Entry 2IME (X-ray diffraction, 1.70 A resolution); this record covers chain A.

[Chain A]
Name: 2-hydroxychromene-2-carboxylate isomerase
Source organism: Pseudomonas putida
Notes: EC 2.5.1.18
UniProtKB: Q51948 (NAHD_PSEPU); numbering as in UniProt (aligned over 1-203)
Sequence (203 residues; each row starts with the number of its first residue):
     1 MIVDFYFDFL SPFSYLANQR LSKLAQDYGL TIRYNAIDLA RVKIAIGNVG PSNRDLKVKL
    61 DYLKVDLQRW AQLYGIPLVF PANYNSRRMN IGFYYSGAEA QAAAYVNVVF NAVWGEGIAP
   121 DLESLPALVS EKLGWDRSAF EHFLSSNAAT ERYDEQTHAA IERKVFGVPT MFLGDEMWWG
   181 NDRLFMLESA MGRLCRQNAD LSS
Small-molecule neighbours:
  - (2S)-2-hydroxy-2H-chromene-2-carboxylic acid (2C2): Leu10, Pro12, Phe13, Leu39, Ser52, Asn53, Arg54, Leu60, Leu63, Leu67, Phe80, Tyr84
  - (2S)-2-hydroxy-2H-chromene-2-carboxylic acid / TOH: Leu10, Pro12, Phe13, Leu39, Lys43, Ser52, Asn53, Arg54, Leu60, Leu63, Leu67, Phe80, Tyr84, Trp114
  - 3-cyclohexyl-1-propylsulfonic acid (CXS): Tyr94, Tyr95, Ser96, Gly97, Ala98, Gln101, Trp135, Phe143, Arg152
  - glutathione (GSH): Ser11, Pro12, Phe13, Leu39, Asn48, Lys59, Phe166, Gly167, Val168, Pro169, Trp179, Gly180, Asn181, Asp182, Arg183
  - TOH ((3E)-4-(2-hydroxyphenyl)-2-oxobut-3-enoic acid): Leu10, Pro12, Phe13, Leu39, Lys43, Ser52, Asn53, Arg54, Leu60, Leu63, Leu67, Phe80, Tyr84, Trp114
Curated features (UniProtKB/Swiss-Prot):
  - active site: Ser11 (Nucleophile)
  - binding site (glutathione): Ser11, Val168, Trp179 to Asp182
  - binding site (substrate): Lys43, Asn53, Arg54, Tyr84

[Overview]
Bound to chain A: glutathione, compound TOH, (2S)-2-hydroxy-2H-chromene-2-carboxylic acid,
3-cyclohexyl-1-propylsulfonic acid and (2S)-2-hydroxy-2H-chromene-2-carboxylic acid / TOH. Curated annotation
(UniProt) lists active-site residue Ser11, 6 glutathione-binding residues and 4 substrate-binding residues.
Chain A is 2-hydroxychromene-2-carboxylate isomerase (Pseudomonas putida); the structure,
2-Hydroxychromene-2-carboxylate Isomerase: a Kappa Class Glutathione-S-Transferase from Pseudomonas putida,
was determined by X-ray diffraction together with 2IMD and 2IMF from the same study.
